PDB entry 5FL7 | X-ray diffraction, 3.50 A resolution | chains G and H of the 19 polymer chains in the assembly

# Chain G
Protein: ATP synthase subunit gamma chain, mitochondrial
From: Yarrowia lipolytica
Notes: EC 3.6.1.34
Reference sequence: Q6C338 (Q6C338_YARLI); residues 1-293 here = UniProt positions 1-293
Sequence (293 residues; numbered 1 to 293; the number before each row is that of its first residue):
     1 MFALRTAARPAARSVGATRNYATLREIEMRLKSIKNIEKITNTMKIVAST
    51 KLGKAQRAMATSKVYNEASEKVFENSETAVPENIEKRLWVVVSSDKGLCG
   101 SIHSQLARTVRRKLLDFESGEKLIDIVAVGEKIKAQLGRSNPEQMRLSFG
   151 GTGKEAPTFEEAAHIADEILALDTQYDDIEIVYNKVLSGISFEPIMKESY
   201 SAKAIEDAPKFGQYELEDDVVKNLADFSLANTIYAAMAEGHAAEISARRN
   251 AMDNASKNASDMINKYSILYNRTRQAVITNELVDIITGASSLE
Not modelled in the structure: 1-22, 117-119, 293

# Chain H
Protein: ATP synthase delta chain, mitochondrial
From: Yarrowia lipolytica
Notes: EC 3.6.1.34
Reference sequence: Q6C877 (Q6C877_YARLI); numbering as in UniProt (aligned over 1-137)
Sequence (137 residues; each row starts with the number of its first residue):
     1 MSDHTRSQNWTNLILTQSIYNQKEVTQVNIPSTAGELGILANHVPTIQQL
    51 KPGVVEVIETNGETKSYFISGGFATVQPDSELSVNSIEAFQAEDFSPEAI
   101 KSLTAEAQKNAQSADEAVAAEAEIELEVLEALAHFAK
Not modelled in the structure: 1-14, 95-100, 134-137

# Interface between chain G and chain H
Contacting residue pairs (28; chain G residue first):
  Thr61(G) with Leu15(H), hydrogen bond (backbone-backbone)
  Val64(G) with Ser18(H)
  Tyr65(G) with Leu15(H); Asn85(H); Ser86(H)
  Ala68(G) with Thr75(H), hydrogen bond (backbone-side chain); Ser83(H)
  Ser69(G) with Asn85(H)
  Val72(G) with Gln77(H)
  Phe159(G) with Ile87(H), hydrophobic
  Gln213(G) with Pro45(H); Gln77(H), hydrogen bond
  Tyr214(G) with Pro45(H); Ile47(H), hydrophobic; Val76(H); Gln77(H), hydrogen bond
  Glu215(G) with Val44(H); Pro45(H), hydrogen bond (backbone-backbone); Thr46(H), hydrogen bond; Ile47(H)
  Leu216(G) with Ile47(H)
  Glu217(G) with Thr46(H)
  Asp219(G) with Gln48(H)
  Asn223(G) with Gln49(H); Phe73(H)
  Leu224(G) with Phe73(H), hydrophobic
  Phe227(G) with Gly72(H); Asn85(H)
Interface residues without a listed pair, chain H (19 interface residues in all): Thr16, Thr33

# Overview
16 residues of chain G and 19 residues of chain H are in contact, with 6 hydrogen bonds. Polar pairs include
Ala68(G)-Thr75(H), Gln213(G)-Gln77(H) and Tyr214(G)-Gln77(H).
Chain G is ATP synthase subunit gamma chain, mitochondrial and chain H is ATP synthase delta chain,
mitochondrial, both from Yarrowia lipolytica; the structure, Structure of the F1c10 complex from Yarrowia
lipolytica ATP synthase, was determined by X-ray diffraction.
